Entry 3OTO (X-ray diffraction, 3.69 A resolution); this record covers chains A and K of the 21 polymer chains in the assembly.

# Chain A
Molecule: 16S rRNA
From: Thermus thermophilus
Sequence (1522 nucleotides; each row starts with the number of its first residue; note: 42 numbers in that range are skipped by the numbering (no residue carries them; nothing is unmodelled there); a row labelled like 190A-190L holds insertion residues (190A, then the next letters in order); numbering starts at 0):
     0 UUUGUUGGAG AGUUUGAUCC UGGCUCAGGG UGAACGCUGG CGGCGUGCCU AAGACAUGCA
    60 AGUCGUGCGG G
    73 CCGCGGGGUU UU
    88 ACUCCG
    95 UGGUC
   101 AGCGGCGGAC GGGUGAGUAA CGCGUGGGU
  129A G
   130 ACCUACCCGG AAGAGGGGGA CAACCCGGGG AAACUCGGGC UAAUCCCCCA UGUGGACCCG
   190 C
190A-190L CCCUUGGGGUGU
   191 GUCCAAAGGG CUUU
   216 GCCCGCUUCC GGAUGGGCCC GCGUCCCAUC AGCUAGUUGG UGGGGUAAUG GCCCACCAAG
   276 GCGACGACGG GUAGCCGGUC UGAGAGGAUG GCCGGCCACA GGGGCACUGA GACACGGGCC
   336 CCACUCCUAC GGGAGGCAGC AGUUAGGAAU CUUCCGCAAU GGGCGCAAGC CUGACGGAGC
   396 GACGCCGCUU GGAGGAAGAA GCCCUUCGGG GUGUAAACUC CUGAA
   442 CCCGGGACGA AACCCCCGAC GA
   474 GGGGACUGAC GGUACCGGG
   494 GUAAUAGCGC CGGCCAACUC CGUGCCAGCA GCCGCGGUAA UACGGAGGGC GCGAGCGUUA
   554 CCCGGAUUCA CUGGGCGUAA AGGGCGUGUA GGCGGCCUGG GGCGUCCCAU GUGAAAGACC
   614 ACGGCUCAAC CGUGGGGGAG CGUGGGAUAC GCUCAGGCUA GACGGUGGGA GAGGGUGGUG
   674 GAAUUCCCGG AGUAGCGGUG AAAUGCGCAG AUACCGGGAG GAACGCCGAU GGCGAAGGCA
   734 GCCACCUGGU CCACCCGUGA CGCUGAGGCG CGAAAGCGUG GGGAGCAAAC CGGAUUAGAU
   794 ACCCGGGUAG UCCACGCCCU AAACGAUGCG CGCUAGGUCU CUGGGUCU
   848 CCUGGGGGCC GAAGCUAACG CGUUAAGCGC GCCGCCUGGG GAGUACGGCC GCAAGGCUGA
   908 AACUCAAAGG AAUUGACGGG GGCCCGCACA AGCGGUGGAG CAUGUGGUUU AAUUCGAAGC
   968 AACGCGAAGA ACCUUACCAG GCCUUGACAU GCUAGG
 1003A G
  1004 AACCCGGGUG AAAGCCUGGG GUGCCCC
1030A-1030D GCGA
  1031 GGGGAGCCCU AGCACAGGUG CUGCAUGGCC GUCGUCAGCU CGUGCCGUGA GGUGUUGGGU
  1091 UAAGUCCCGC AACGAGCGCA ACCCCCGCCG UUAGUUGCCA GCGGUUCGGC CGGGCACUCU
  1151 AACGGGACUG CCCGCGAAA
  1171 GCGGGAGGAA GGAGGGGACG ACGUCUGGUC AGCAUGGCCC UUACGGCCUG GGCGACACAC
  1231 GUGCUACAAU GCCCACUACA AAGCGAUGCC ACCCGGCAAC GGGGAGCUAA UCGCAAAAAG
  1291 GUGGGCCCAG UUCGGAUUGG GGUCUGCAAC CCGACCCCAU GAAGCCGGAA UCGCUAGUAA
  1351 UCGCGGAUCA G
 1361A C
  1362 CAUGCCGCGG UGAAUACGUU CCCGGGCCUU GUACACACCG CCCGUCACGC CAUGGGAGCG
  1422 GGCUCUACCC GAAGUCGCCG GG
  1446 AGCCUACGGG
  1459 CAGGCGCCGA GGGUAGGGCC CGUGACUGGG GCGAAGUCGU AACAAGGUAG CUGUACCGGA
  1519 AGGUGCGGCU GGAUCACCUC CUUUCU
Unresolved in the structure: 0-4, 1535-1538
Bound ions: Mg2+ site 1: U12, G22; K+ site 1 near G21 (its only coordinating residue here); Mg2+ site 2 near C48 (its only coordinating residue here); K+ site 2: A53, A353; Mg2+ site 3 near U62 (its only coordinating residue here); Mg2+ site 4: A116, G117, G289; Mg2+ site 5: A116, G289; Mg2+ site 6: C121, G124, U125, G236; Mg2+ site 7 near A195 (its only coordinating residue here); K+ site 3: G297, G299, G558; K+ site 4 near G305 (its only coordinating residue here); K+ site 5 near C352 (its only coordinating residue here); 36 more Mg2+ sites not listed; 17 more K+ sites not listed
From the paper describing this entry:
  - contacts within the chain: G1516-A1519 (hydrogen bond)
  - conformationally variable residues (domain motion, loop rearrangement): A792, U793, A794, C1054, A1492, A1493, G1517, A1518, A1519

# Chain K
Molecule: 30S ribosomal protein S11
From: Thermus thermophilus
Chain sequence (129 residues; numbered 1 to 129; the number before each row is that of its first residue):
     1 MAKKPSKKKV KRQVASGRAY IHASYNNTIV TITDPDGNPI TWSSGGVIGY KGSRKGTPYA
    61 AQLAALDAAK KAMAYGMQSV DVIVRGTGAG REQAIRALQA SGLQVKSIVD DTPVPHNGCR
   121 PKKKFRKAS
Unresolved in the structure: 1-10
Bound ions: Mg2+: Asn26 (shared with G691(A) of chain A)

# Interface between chain A and chain K
Pairs across the interface - 71 pairs, chain A then chain K:
  G674(A) - His116(K)  base contact
  A675(A) - Val114(K)  hydrogen bond to the sugar
  A675(A) - Pro115(K)  base contact
  A675(A) - His116(K)  hydrogen bond to the base
  A676(A) - Pro113(K)  sugar contact
  A676(A) - Pro115(K)  sugar contact
  U677(A) - Cys119(K)  hydrogen bond to the base
  G683(A) - Asn38(K)  base contact
  G683(A) - Pro39(K)  base contact
  A684(A) - Asn38(K)  sugar contact
  A684(A) - Pro39(K)  hydrogen bond to the sugar
  G685(A) - Pro39(K)  sugar contact
  G685(A) - Ile40(K)  phosphate contact
  G685(A) - Trp42(K)  sugar contact
  U686(A) - Trp42(K)  hydrogen bond to the base
  A687(A) - Val47(K)  sugar contact
  G688(A) - Trp42(K)  sugar contact
  G688(A) - Ser44(K)  hydrogen bond to the phosphate
  G688(A) - Gly46(K)  sugar contact
  G688(A) - Val47(K)  sugar contact
  C689(A) - Asn27(K)  hydrogen bond to the phosphate
  C689(A) - Ser44(K)  hydrogen bond to the phosphate
  C689(A) - Gly46(K)  hydrogen bond to the phosphate
  C689(A) - Lys55(K)  salt bridge to the phosphate
  G690(A) - Asn27(K)  hydrogen bond to the phosphate
  G690(A) - Lys55(K)  hydrogen bond to the base
  G691(A) - Asn26(K)  hydrogen bond to the phosphate
  G691(A) - Lys51(K)  base contact
  G691(A) - Gly52(K)  base contact
  G691(A) - Lys55(K)  base contact
  U692(A) - Asn26(K)  hydrogen bond to the phosphate
  U692(A) - Gly52(K)  base contact
  U692(A) - Ser53(K)  hydrogen bond to the base
  U692(A) - Lys124(K)  salt bridge to the phosphate
  A694(A) - Ser53(K)  hydrogen bond to the phosphate
  A695(A) - Gly52(K)  phosphate contact
  A695(A) - Ser53(K)  hydrogen bond to the phosphate
  A704(A) - Trp42(K)  base contact
  A706(A) - His22(K)  hydrogen bond to the phosphate
  A706(A) - Ile29(K)  sugar contact
  A706(A) - Thr31(K)  hydrogen bond to the base
  C707(A) - Tyr20(K)  phosphate contact
  C707(A) - Thr31(K)  sugar contact
  C707(A) - Thr33(K)  sugar contact
  C707(A) - Gly37(K)  hydrogen bond to the sugar
  C707(A) - Pro39(K)  base contact
  C707(A) - Arg85(K)  salt bridge to the phosphate
  C708(A) - Tyr20(K)  phosphate contact
  C708(A) - Asp36(K)  hydrogen bond to the sugar
  C708(A) - Gly37(K)  sugar contact
  C708(A) - Arg85(K)  salt bridge to the phosphate
  A716(A) - Asn117(K)  base contact
  A716(A) - Gly118(K)  sugar contact
  A716(A) - Ser129(K)  hydrogen bond to the sugar
  C717(A) - His116(K)  sugar contact
  C717(A) - Asn117(K)  sugar contact
  G718(A) - His116(K)  stacking on the base
  G718(A) - Asn117(K)  sugar contact
  A777(A) - Cys119(K)  base contact
  G778(A) - Cys119(K)  sugar contact
  G778(A) - Arg120(K)  hydrogen bond to the sugar
  C779(A) - Arg120(K)  hydrogen bond to the sugar
  C779(A) - Pro121(K)  sugar contact
  C779(A) - Lys122(K)  salt bridge to the phosphate
  A780(A) - Lys122(K)  phosphate contact
  A780(A) - Lys123(K)  hydrogen bond to the phosphate
  C797(A) - Lys124(K)  salt bridge to the phosphate
  G1523(A) - Lys123(K)  salt bridge to the phosphate
  C1524(A) - Arg120(K)  salt bridge to the phosphate
  G1525(A) - Arg120(K)  salt bridge to the phosphate
  G1525(A) - Arg126(K)  salt bridge to the phosphate
Interface residues without a listed pair, chain A (37 interface residues in all): U705, G714, A715, G798, G799, U1522
Interface residues without a listed pair, chain K (39 interface residues in all): Ser24, Gly45, Lys71, Tyr75

# In short
37 residues of chain A and 39 residues of chain K are in contact; the contacts include 24 hydrogen bonds, 10
salt bridges and 1 aromatic stacking contact. Polar contacts include A675(A)-His116(K), U677(A)-Cys119(K) and
U686(A)-Trp42(K). The paper reports conformational variability at A792(A), U793(A) and A794(A) among others;
contacts within the chain involving G1516(A) and A1519(A).
Chain A is 16S rRNA and chain K is 30S ribosomal protein S11, both from Thermus thermophilus; the structure,
Crystal Structure of the 30S ribosomal subunit from a KsgA mutant of Thermus thermophilus (HB8), was
determined by X-ray diffraction.
